PDB entry 8CVO | electron microscopy, 2.95 A resolution | chains N and U of the 9 polymer chains in the assembly

[Chain N]
Molecule: 30S ribosomal protein S13
Source organism: Cutibacterium acnes
UniProt: A0A2C6LKT6 (A0A2C6LKT6_CUTAC); numbering as in UniProt (aligned over 1-123)
Sequence (123 residues; numbered 1 to 123; the number before each row is that of its first residue):
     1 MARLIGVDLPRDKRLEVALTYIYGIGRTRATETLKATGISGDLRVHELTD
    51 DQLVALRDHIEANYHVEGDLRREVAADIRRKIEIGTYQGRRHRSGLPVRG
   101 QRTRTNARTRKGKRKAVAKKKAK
Unresolved in the structure: 1

[Chain U]
Molecule: 30S ribosomal protein S19
Source organism: Cutibacterium acnes
UniProt: A0A2B7ITR7 (A0A2B7ITR7_CUTAC); numbering as in UniProt (aligned over 1-93)
Sequence (93 residues; row label = number of the first residue in the row):
     1 MPRSLKKGPFVDEHLAKKVTAQNEAGTHNVIKTWSRRSMVTPDMIGHTIG
    51 VHDGRKHVPVFVTESMVGHKLGEFAPTRTFKGHVKDDKKARRR
Unresolved in the structure: 1, 86-93

[Interface between chain N and chain U]
Residue-residue contacts (10):
  I84(N) with S65(U); M66(U), hydrophobic; H69(U); F74(U)
  G85(N) with F74(U)
  T86(N) with H69(U); E73(U); F74(U)
  Y87(N) with E73(U), hydrogen bond (backbone-backbone)
  R90(N) with P76(U)
Interface residues without a listed pair, chain N (6 interface residues in all): Q88

[Overview]
The chain N/chain U interface involves 6 residues from each chain; the contacts include 1 hydrogen bond. Its
one hydrogen bond, Y87(N)-E73(U), is backbone to backbone.
Chain N is 30S ribosomal protein S13 and chain U is 30S ribosomal protein S19, both from Cutibacterium acnes;
the structure, Cutibacterium acnes 30S ribosomal subunit with Sarecycline bound, head domain only in the local
refined map, was determined by electron microscopy, deposited together with 8CWO.
